PDB entry 1WS4 | X-ray diffraction, 1.90 A resolution | chains A and B of the 8 polymer chains in the assembly

Chain A:
Name: Agglutinin alpha chain
Source organism: Artocarpus integer
UniProt: P18670 (LECA_ARTIN); residue numbers follow UniProt; this construct covers 1-133
Sequence (133 residues; row label = number of the first residue in the row):
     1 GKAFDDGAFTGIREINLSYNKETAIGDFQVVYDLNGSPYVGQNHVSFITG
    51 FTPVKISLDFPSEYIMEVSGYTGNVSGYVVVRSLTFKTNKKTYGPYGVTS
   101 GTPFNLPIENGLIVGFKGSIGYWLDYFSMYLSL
Sequence notes: conflict V45 (Lys in P18670)
Residues lining bound ligands: methyl alpha-D-glucopyranoside (GYP): G1, F47, Y78, V80, G121, Y122, W123, D125
UniProt features mapped onto this chain:
  - region: V68 to N89 (IgA-binding)
  - glycosylation (N-linked (GlcNAc...) asparagine): N43, N74
  - natural variant: M66 (M66D; M66V)

Chain B:
Name: Agglutinin beta-3 chain
Source organism: Artocarpus integer
UniProt: P18673 (LEC3_ARTIN); residues 1-20 here = UniProt positions 1-20
Sequence (20 residues; each row starts with the number of its first residue):
     1 DEQSGISQTVIVGPWGAKSA
Not modelled in the structure: 1-2, 19-20
Sequence notes: conflict S19 (Val in P18673), A20 (Ser in P18673)

How chain A and chain B interact:
Residue-residue contacts (28):
  A8(A) - T9(B)
  T72(A) - G16(B)
  V79(A) - G16(B)
  V79(A) - A17(B)
  V81(A) - W15(B)
  F104(A) - W15(B)
  L106(A) - V12(B)  hydrophobic
  D125(A) - G16(B)
  D125(A) - A17(B)  hydrogen bond (backbone-backbone)
  Y126(A) - P14(B)  hydrophobic
  Y126(A) - W15(B)
  Y126(A) - G16(B)
  Y126(A) - A17(B)
  F127(A) - P14(B)
  F127(A) - W15(B)  hydrogen bond (backbone-backbone)
  S128(A) - I11(B)
  S128(A) - V12(B)
  S128(A) - G13(B)
  S128(A) - P14(B)
  M129(A) - I11(B)
  M129(A) - V12(B)  hydrogen bond (backbone-backbone)
  M129(A) - W15(B)  hydrophobic
  Y130(A) - T9(B)
  Y130(A) - V10(B)
  Y130(A) - I11(B)  hydrophobic
  L131(A) - T9(B)
  L131(A) - V10(B)  hydrogen bond (backbone-backbone)
  L131(A) - V12(B)  hydrophobic
Also at the interface, not in a pair above, chain A (15 interface residues in all): V114, K117

Overview:
15 residues of chain A and 9 residues of chain B are in contact, with 4 hydrogen bonds. The backbones
hydrogen-bond at D125(A)-A17(B), F127(A)-W15(B) and M129(A)-V12(B). Ligands of chain A: methyl
alpha-D-glucopyranoside.
Here chain A is Agglutinin alpha chain and chain B is Agglutinin beta-3 chain, both from Artocarpus integer.
Entry 1WS4 (Crystal structure of Jacalin- Me-alpha-Mannose complex: Promiscuity vs Specificity) was determined
by X-ray diffraction, deposited together with 1WS5.
